9MIB - chains G and A of the 18 polymer chains in the assembly; structure by electron microscopy, 2.80 A resolution.

[Chain G]
Protein: RM20A3 heavy chain Fv
From: Macaca mulatta
Chain sequence (125 residues; each row starts with the number of its first residue; a row labelled like 82A-82C holds insertion residues (82A, then the next letters in order)):
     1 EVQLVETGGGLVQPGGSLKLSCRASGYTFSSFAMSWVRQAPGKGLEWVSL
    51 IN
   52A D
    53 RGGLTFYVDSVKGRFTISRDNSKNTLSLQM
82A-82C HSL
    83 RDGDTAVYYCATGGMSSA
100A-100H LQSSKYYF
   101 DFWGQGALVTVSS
Disordered / not traced: 112-113
Cystine bridges: Cys22-Cys92

[Chain A]
Protein: GT1.1 v4.1 SOSIP gp120
From: Human immunodeficiency virus 1
Chain sequence (509 residues; numbered -4 to 513 plus 2 insertion-coded residues; 11 numbers in that range are skipped by the numbering (no residue carries them; nothing is unmodelled there); the number before each row is that of its first residue; numbers below 1 keep their minus sign (Met-4 is residue -4)):
    -4 MDAMKRGLCCVLLLCGAVFVSPSQEIHARFRRGARAENLWVTVYYGVPVW
    46 KDAETTLFCASDAKAYETKKHNVWATHACVPTDPNPQEIHLENVTEEFNM
    96 WKNNMVEQMHTDIISLWDQSLKPCVKLTPLCVTLQCTNVTNNITDD
   150 MRGELKNCSFNMTTELRDKRQKVHALFYKLDIVPIN
  185A E
   186 NQNTSYRLINCNTAAITQACPKVSFEPIPIHYCAPAGFAILKCKDKKFNG
   236 TGPCPSVSTVQCTHGIKPVVSTQLLLNGSLAEEEVMIRSKDIRNNAKNIL
   286 VQFNTPVQINCTRPNNNTRKSIRI
   312 GPGQWFYATGDI
  323A I
   324 GDIRQAHCNVSKATWNETLGKVVKQLRKHFGNNTIIRFANSSGGDLEVTT
   374 HSFNCGGEFFYCDTSGLFNSTWISN
   400 TSVQGSNSTGSNDSITLPCRIKQIINMWQRIGQAMYAPPIQGVIRCVSNI
   450 TGLILTRDGGSTDSTTETFRPSGGDMRDNWRSELYKYKVVKIEPLGVAPT
   500 RCKRRVVGRRRRRR
Disordered / not traced: -4 to 32, 63-65, 186-189, 400-411, 505-513
Cystine bridges: Cys119-Cys205, Cys126-Cys196, Cys131-Cys157, Cys218-Cys247, Cys228-Cys239, Cys296-Cys331, Cys378-Cys445, Cys385-Cys418
Covalently attached groups: N-acetylglucosamine (NAG) linked to Asn88, Asn133, Asn156, Asn160, Asn234, Asn262, Asn295, Asn301, Asn332, Asn339, Asn363, Asn392, Asn448

[How chain G and chain A interact]
Residue-residue contacts (10; chain G residue first):
  Ser98(G) with Arg500(A), hydrogen bond
  Ser99(G) with Arg500(A), hydrogen bond (backbone-side chain)
  Ala100(G) with Thr499(A); Arg500(A), hydrogen bond (backbone-backbone)
  Leu100A(G) with Tyr39(A); Thr499(A)
  Gln100B(G) with Arg500(A), hydrogen bond (backbone-side chain)
  Ser100C(G) with Arg500(A)
  Ser100D(G) with Arg500(A)
  Tyr100F(G) with Arg500(A)
Also at the interface, not in a pair above, chain A (4 interface residues in all): Cys501

[Summary]
8 residues of chain G face 4 of chain A across their interface, with 4 hydrogen bonds. Polar contacts include
Ser98(G)-Arg500(A), Ser99(G)-Arg500(A) and Gln100B(G)-Arg500(A).
Here chain G is RM20A3 heavy chain Fv (Macaca mulatta) and chain A is GT1.1 v4.1 SOSIP gp120 (Human
immunodeficiency virus 1). Entry 9MIB (206-9C09 Fab in complex with HIV-1 GT1.1 v4.1 SOSIP Env trimer and
RM20A3 Fab) was determined by electron microscopy, deposited together with 9MIA, 9MIC, 9MID, 9MIF, 9MIH, 9MII
and 4 further entries.
